Entry 3EQH (X-ray diffraction, 2.00 A resolution); this record covers chain A.

== Chain A ==
Molecule: Dual specificity mitogen-activated protein kinase kinase 1
Source organism: Homo sapiens
Notes: EC 2.7.12.2; fragment: Protein kinase domain
UniProtKB: Q02750 (MP2K1_HUMAN); residues 35-393 here = UniProt positions 35-393
Sequence (360 residues; each row starts with the number of its first residue):
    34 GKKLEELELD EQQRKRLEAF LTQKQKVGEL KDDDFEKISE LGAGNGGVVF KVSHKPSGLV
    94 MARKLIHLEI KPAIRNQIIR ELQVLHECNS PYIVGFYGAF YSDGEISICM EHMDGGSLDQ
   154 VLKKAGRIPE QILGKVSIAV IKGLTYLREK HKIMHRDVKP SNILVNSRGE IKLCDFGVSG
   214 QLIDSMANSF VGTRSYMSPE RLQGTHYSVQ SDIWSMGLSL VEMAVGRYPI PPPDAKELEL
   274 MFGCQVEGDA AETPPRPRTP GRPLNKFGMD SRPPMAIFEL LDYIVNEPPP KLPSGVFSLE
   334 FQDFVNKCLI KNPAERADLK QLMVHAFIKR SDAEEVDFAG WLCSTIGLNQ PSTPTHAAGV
Unresolved in the structure: 34-38, 278-306, 382-393
Construct notes: expression tag (34); engineered mutation Asn298 (Ser in Q02750), Lys299 (Ser in Q02750), Phe300 (Tyr in Q02750)
Metal / ion sites: Ca2+: Asp65, Asp66; Na+ near Asp65 (its only coordinating residue here); Mg2+: Asn195, Asp208 (together with ADP)
Small-molecule neighbours:
  - 5BM ((2Z)-bis{amino[(2-aminophenyl)sulfanyl]methylidene}butanedinitrile): Lys97, Ile99, Leu115, Leu118, Val127, Gly128, Phe129, Ile141, Met143, His188, Arg189, Asp190, Cys207, Asp208, Phe209, Gly210, Val211, Ser212, Leu215, Ile216, Met219
  - ADP (adenosine-5'-diphosphate): Leu74, Gly75, Ala76, Gly77, Gly80, Val82, Ala95, Lys97, Val127, Met143, Glu144, His145, Met146, Ser150, Asp152, Gln153, Lys192, Ser194, Asn195, Leu197, Asp208

== Overview ==
Ligands of chain A: compound 5BM and ADP. Asn195 and Asp208 coordinate Mg2+. The Ca2+ site is built by Asp65
and Asp66.
Chain A is Dual specificity mitogen-activated protein kinase kinase 1 (Homo sapiens); the structure, X-ray
structure of the human mitogen-activated protein kinase kinase 1 (MEK1) in a ternary complex with ..., was
determined by X-ray diffraction together with 3EQC, 3EQD, 3EQF, 3EQG and 3EQI from the same study.
